PDB entry 9CXD | electron microscopy, 3.36 A resolution | chains I and J of the 7 polymer chains in the assembly

[Chain I]
Molecule: Kappa Fab_1F4 Light Chain
Organism: Mus musculus
Amino-acid sequence (213 residues; each row starts with the number of its first residue):
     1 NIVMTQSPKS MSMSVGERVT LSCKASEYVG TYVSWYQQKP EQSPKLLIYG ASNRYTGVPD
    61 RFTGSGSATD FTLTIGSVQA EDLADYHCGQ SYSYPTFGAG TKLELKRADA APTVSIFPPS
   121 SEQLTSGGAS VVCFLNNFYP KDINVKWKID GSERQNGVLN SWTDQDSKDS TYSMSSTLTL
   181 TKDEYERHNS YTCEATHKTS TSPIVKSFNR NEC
Unresolved in the structure: 106-213
Disulfide bonds: Cys23-Cys88

[Chain J]
Molecule: IgG2b Fab_1F4 Heavy Chain
Organism: Mus musculus
Amino-acid sequence (454 residues; row label = number of the first residue in the row):
     1 EVQLQQSGAE LVKPGASVKL SCTASGFNIK DTYMYWVKQR PEQGLEWIGR IDPANGDTKY
    61 DPKFQGKATI TTDTFSNTAY LQLSSLTSED TAVYYCARKG LRWAMDYWGQ GTSVTVSTAK
   121 TTPPSVYPLA PGCGDTTGSS VTLGCLVKGY FPESVTVTWN SGSLSSSVHT FPALLQSGLY
   181 TMSSSVTVPS STWPSQTVTC SVAHPASSTT VDKKLEPSGP ISTINPCPPC KECHKCPAPN
   241 LEGGPSVFIF PPNIKDVLMI SLTPKVTCVV VDVSEDDPDV QISWFVNNVE VHTAQTQTHR
   301 EDYNSTIRVV STLPIQHQDW MSGKEFKCKV NNKDLPSPIE RTISKIKGLV RAPQVYILPP
   361 PAEQLSRKDV SLTCLVVGFN PGDISVEWTS NGHTEENYKD TAPVLDSDGS YFIYSKLNMK
   421 TSKWEKTDSF SCNVRHEGLK NYYLKKTISR SPGK
Unresolved in the structure: 1, 118-454
Disulfide bonds: Cys22-Cys96

[Chain I / chain J interface]
Pairs across the interface (31; chain I residue first):
  Thr31(I) with Arg102(J), hydrogen bond (backbone-side chain)
  Tyr32(I) with Arg102(J)
  Ser34(I) with Trp103(J); Ala104(J)
  Tyr36(I) with Ala104(J), hydrogen bond (side chain-backbone); Met105(J); Trp108(J), hydrophobic
  Gln42(I) with Tyr95(J), hydrogen bond (backbone-side chain)
  Ser43(I) with Tyr95(J); Gly109(J)
  Pro44(I) with Tyr95(J); Trp108(J)
  Leu46(I) with Ala104(J); Asp106(J)
  Tyr49(I) with Leu101(J); Arg102(J); Ala104(J), hydrophobic
  Gly50(I) with Arg102(J)
  Tyr55(I) with Asp106(J)
  His87(I) with Leu45(J)
  Ser91(I) with Trp103(J), hydrogen bond (side chain-backbone)
  Tyr94(I) with Trp47(J), hydrophobic; Lys59(J), hydrogen bond
  Pro95(I) with Tyr35(J), hydrophobic; Trp47(J); Met105(J), hydrophobic
  Phe97(I) with Leu45(J); Met105(J), hydrophobic
  Gly98(I) with Gly44(J); Leu45(J)
  Ala99(I) with Gly44(J)
Also at the interface, not in a pair above, chain I (19 interface residues in all): Gln38
Also at the interface, not in a pair above, chain J (19 interface residues in all): Val37, Gln39, Gln43, Glu46, Tyr107

[In short]
The chain I/chain J interface involves 19 residues from each chain; the contacts include 5 hydrogen bonds.
Polar contacts include Thr31(I)-Arg102(J), Tyr36(I)-Ala104(J) and Gln42(I)-Tyr95(J).
Here chain I is Kappa Fab_1F4 Light Chain and chain J is IgG2b Fab_1F4 Heavy Chain, both from Mus musculus.
Entry 9CXD (Native human GABAA receptor of beta2-alpha1-beta1-beta1-gamma2 assembly) was determined by
electron microscopy (same publication as 9CRS, 9CRV, 9CSB, 9CT0, 9CTJ, 9CTP and 6 further entries).
